PDB entry 4QEO | X-ray diffraction, 2.00 A resolution | chains A and D of the 4 polymer chains in the assembly

Chain A:
Molecule: Histone-lysine N-methyltransferase, H3 lysine-9 specific SUVH4
Source organism: Arabidopsis thaliana
Notes: EC 2.1.1.43; fragment: functional fragment
UniProtKB: Q8GZB6 (SUVH4_ARATH); residue numbers follow UniProt; this construct covers 93-624
Chain sequence (533 residues; each row starts with the number of its first residue):
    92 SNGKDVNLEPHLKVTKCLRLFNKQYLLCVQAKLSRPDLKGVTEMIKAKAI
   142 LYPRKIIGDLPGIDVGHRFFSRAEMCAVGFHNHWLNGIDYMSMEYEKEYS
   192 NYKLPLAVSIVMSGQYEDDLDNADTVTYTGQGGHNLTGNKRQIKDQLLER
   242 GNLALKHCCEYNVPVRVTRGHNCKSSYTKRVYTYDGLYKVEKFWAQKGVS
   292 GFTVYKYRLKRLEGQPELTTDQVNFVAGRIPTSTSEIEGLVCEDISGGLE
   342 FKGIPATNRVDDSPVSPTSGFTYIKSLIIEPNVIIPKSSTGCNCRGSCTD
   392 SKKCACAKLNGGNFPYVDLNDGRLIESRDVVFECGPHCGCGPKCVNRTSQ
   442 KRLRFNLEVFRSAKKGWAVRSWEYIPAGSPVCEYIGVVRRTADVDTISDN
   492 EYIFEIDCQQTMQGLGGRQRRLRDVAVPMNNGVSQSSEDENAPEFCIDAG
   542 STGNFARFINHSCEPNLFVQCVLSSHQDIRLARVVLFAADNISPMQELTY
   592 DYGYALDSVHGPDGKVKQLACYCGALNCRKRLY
Disordered / not traced: 92-98, 313-327, 486-490, 500-533
Differences from the reference sequence: expression tag (92)
Bound ions: Zn2+ site 1: Cys383, Cys397, Cys425, Cys429; Zn2+ site 2: Cys383, Cys385, Cys389, Cys395; Zn2+ site 3: Cys389, Cys425, Cys431, Cys435; Zn2+ site 4: Cys554, Cys612, Cys614, Cys619
Small-molecule neighbours: S-adenosylhomocysteine (SAH): Arg452, Lys455, Lys456, Gly457, Trp458, Glu492, Tyr493, Arg548, Phe549, Ile550, Asn551, His552, Tyr593, Leu610, Ala611, Cys612, Tyr613, Cys614, Leu623
Curated features (UniProtKB/Swiss-Prot):
  - binding site (Zn(2+)): Cys383, Cys385, Cys389, Cys395, Cys397, Cys425, Cys429, Cys431, Cys435, Cys554, Cys612, Cys614, Cys619
  - binding site (S-adenosyl-L-methionine): Lys456 to Trp458, Tyr493, Arg548, Asn551, His552
What the authors report for this chain:
  - binding site for the 15-nt DNA strand: Leu176, Ile179, Ser204, Gln206, Tyr207, Asp210, Tyr219, Thr220, Gln222, Leu227
  - binding site for the 15-nt DNA strand (chain D): Trp175
  - mutagenesis - L176G, Y207A, D210A, Y219A, L227G: unchanged catalytic activity
  - mutagenesis - Y475F: decreased catalytic activity
  - mutagenesis - Y475F/Y593F, Y593F: abolished catalytic activity
  - mutagenesis - Y591F: increased catalytic activity
  - specificity-determining residues: Tyr591
  - mutagenesis - L176G, Y207A, Y219A: abolished binding to the 15-nt DNA strand
  - mutagenesis - D210A: decreased binding to the 15-nt DNA strand
  - mutagenesis - L227G: unchanged binding to the 15-nt DNA strand

Chain D:
Molecule: 15-nt DNA strand
Sequence (15 nucleotides; each row starts with the number of its first residue):
     1 ACTGATGAGTACCAT
Disordered / not traced: 1-2

How chain A and chain D interact:
Pairs across the interface (19):
  Ser125(A) with DG7(D), hydrogen bond to the phosphate
  Arg126(A) with DG7(D), sugar contact
  Leu129(A) with DA8(D), sugar contact
  Lys130(A) with DG7(D), phosphate contact; DA8(D), salt bridge to the phosphate
  Thr133(A) with DG9(D), hydrogen bond to the phosphate
  Ile136(A) with DG9(D), phosphate contact
  Lys146(A) with DA11(D), salt bridge to the phosphate
  His174(A) with DA11(D), salt bridge to the phosphate
  Trp175(A) with DG7(D), base contact; DA8(D), hydrogen bond to the sugar
  Leu176(A) with DG7(D), base contact
  Tyr181(A) with DA11(D), sugar contact; DC12(D), phosphate contact
  Ser183(A) with DA11(D), sugar contact; DC12(D), phosphate contact
  Met184(A) with DC12(D), phosphate contact
  Leu227(A) with DG7(D), base contact
  Thr228(A) with DA5(D), base contact
Also at the interface, not in a pair above, chain D (7 interface residues in all): DT6

Summary:
15 residues of chain A and 7 residues of chain D are in contact; the contacts include 3 hydrogen bonds and 3
salt bridges. Among the polar pairs are Trp175(A)-DA8(D), Ser125(A)-DG7(D) and Thr133(A)-DG9(D). The paper
reports a binding site for the 15-nt DNA strand at Leu176(A), Ile179(A) and Ser204(A) among others; L176G,
Y207A and Y219A of chain A abolish binding to the 15-nt DNA strand; 9 substitutions were tested in all.
Here chain A is Histone-lysine N-methyltransferase, H3 lysine-9 specific SUVH4 (Arabidopsis thaliana) and
chain D is a 15-nt DNA strand. Entry 4QEO (crystal structure of KRYPTONITE in complex with mCHH DNA, H3(1-15)
peptide and SAH) was determined by X-ray diffraction, deposited together with 4QEN and 4QEP.
